Entry 6SGX (electron microscopy, 3.70 A resolution); this record covers chains B and C of the 5 polymer chains in the assembly.

# Chain B (and C)
Name: ESX-3 secretion system protein EccD3
From: Mycobacterium smegmatis (strain ATCC 700084 / mc(2)155)
Notes: chain C of this document is another copy of the same molecule, construct and numbering; everything in this record applies to it too
UniProt: A0QQ46 (ECCD3_MYCS2); numbering as in UniProt (aligned over 8-472)
Amino-acid sequence (465 residues; each row starts with the number of its first residue):
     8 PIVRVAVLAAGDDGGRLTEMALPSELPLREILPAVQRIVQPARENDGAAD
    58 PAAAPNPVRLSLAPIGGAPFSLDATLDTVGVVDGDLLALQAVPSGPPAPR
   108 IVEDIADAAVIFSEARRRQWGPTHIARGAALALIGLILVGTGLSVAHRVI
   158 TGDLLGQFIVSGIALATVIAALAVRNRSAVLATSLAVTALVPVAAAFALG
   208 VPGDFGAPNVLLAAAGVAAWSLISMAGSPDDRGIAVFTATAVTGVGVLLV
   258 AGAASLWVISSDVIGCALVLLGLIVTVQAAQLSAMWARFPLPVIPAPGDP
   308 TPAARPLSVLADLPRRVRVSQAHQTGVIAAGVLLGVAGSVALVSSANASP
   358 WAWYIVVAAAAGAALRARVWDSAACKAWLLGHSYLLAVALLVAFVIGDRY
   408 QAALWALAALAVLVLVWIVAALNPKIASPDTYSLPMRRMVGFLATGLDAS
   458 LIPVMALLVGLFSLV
Unresolved in the structure: 50-63, 295-315, 438-440, 472 (chain C: 17-20, 48-64, 212-213, 437-440)

# Chain B / chain C interface
Pairs across the interface (102):
  Leu15(B) with Ile112(C), hydrophobic
  Ala17(B) with Ala115(C), hydrophobic
  Gly21(B) with Ile112(C); Ala113(C)
  Gly22(B) with Asp111(C); Ile112(C), hydrogen bond (backbone-backbone)
  Arg23(B) with Val109(C); Asp111(C), salt bridge
  Leu24(B) with Val109(C); Glu110(C), hydrogen bond (backbone-backbone)
  Thr25(B) with Ile108(C); Val109(C)
  Glu26(B) with Arg107(C)
  Ala28(B) with Gly73(C)
  Pro30(B) with Ile72(C)
  Glu32(B) with Gly21(C); Gly22(C)
  Leu33(B) with Leu15(C), hydrophobic; Gly22(C)
  Glu37(B) with Leu93(C)
  Ile38(B) with Ile72(C), hydrophobic
  Ala41(B) with Ile72(C)
  Arg44(B) with Ile72(C), hydrogen bond (side chain-backbone)
  Ile45(B) with Gly73(C); Arg107(C)
  Ile72(B) with Ile118(C), hydrophobic; Phe119(C), hydrophobic; Ala122(C)
  Gly73(B) with Ala122(C); Arg123(C)
  Gly74(B) with Arg123(C)
  Ala95(B) with Phe119(C), hydrophobic
  Ile108(B) with Leu314(C), hydrophobic; Leu317(C)
  Val109(B) with Leu317(C); Leu320(C)
  Glu110(B) with Arg312(C), hydrogen bond (backbone-side chain); Leu317(C)
  Ile112(B) with Phe296(C), hydrophobic; Pro297(C); Leu320(C), hydrophobic
  Ala115(B) with Leu320(C), hydrophobic; Val324(C)
  Ala116(B) with Val324(C), hydrophobic
  Phe119(B) with Pro321(C); Arg325(C)
  Ser120(B) with Val324(C); Gln328(C), hydrogen bond
  Arg123(B) with Ala381(C)
  Arg125(B) with Asp378(C)
  Trp127(B) with Ala380(C); Lys383(C)
  Ile132(B) with Trp424(C), hydrophobic; Ala428(C); Ala434(C), hydrophobic
  Ala136(B) with Ala428(C), hydrophobic
  Ala139(B) with Tyr391(C), hydrogen bond (backbone-side chain); Val421(C)
  Leu140(B) with Val421(C), hydrophobic
  Gly142(B) with Tyr391(C)
  Leu143(B) with Tyr391(C), hydrogen bond (backbone-side chain); Val421(C), hydrophobic
  Val146(B) with Leu398(C), hydrophobic; Leu417(C), hydrophobic
  Gly147(B) with Leu414(C)
  Leu150(B) with Leu398(C), hydrophobic; Val402(C), hydrophobic; Ala410(C), hydrophobic; Leu414(C), hydrophobic
  Ala153(B) with Tyr407(C)
  His154(B) with Tyr407(C)
  Ile157(B) with Tyr407(C)
  Leu162(B) with Leu411(C), hydrophobic
  Ile166(B) with Leu411(C), hydrophobic
  Asp378(B) with Gln126(C)
  Ala380(B) with Trp127(C); His131(C)
  Lys383(B) with Trp127(C)
  Leu387(B) with Trp127(C), hydrophobic
  Tyr391(B) with Ala139(C), hydrogen bond (side chain-backbone); Gly142(C); Leu143(C), hydrogen bond (side chain-backbone)
  Leu398(B) with Val146(C), hydrophobic; Leu150(C), hydrophobic
  Val402(B) with Leu150(C), hydrophobic
  Tyr407(B) with Ala153(C); His154(C), hydrogen bond (backbone-side chain); Ile157(C)
  Ala410(B) with Leu150(C)
  Leu414(B) with Gly147(C); Leu150(C), hydrophobic
  Leu417(B) with Leu143(C), hydrophobic; Val146(C), hydrophobic
  Val421(B) with Ala139(C); Leu140(C); Leu143(C), hydrophobic
  Trp424(B) with Ala136(C)
  Ile425(B) with Leu140(C), hydrophobic
  Ala427(B) with Ile132(C)
  Ala428(B) with Ile132(C); Ala133(C), hydrophobic; Ala136(C), hydrophobic
Other interface residues (no listed pair), chain B (77 interface residues in all): Asp20, Gln97, Ala122, Pro129, His131, Ala133, Gly135, Leu138, Thr158, Ala384, Val395, Leu411, Ala418, Leu429, Pro431
Other interface residues (no listed pair), chain C (74 interface residues in all): Leu24, Pro71, Pro129, Gly135, Thr158, Arg184, Ala318, Ser379, Ala384, Leu387, Ala418, Ile425, Ala427, Pro431

# In short
77 residues of chain B face 74 of chain C across their interface; the contacts include 10 hydrogen bonds and 1
salt bridge. Polar contacts include Arg23(B)-Asp111(C), Arg44(B)-Ile72(C) and Glu110(B)-Arg312(C).
Both chains are ESX-3 secretion system protein EccD3 (Mycobacterium smegmatis (strain ATCC 700084 /
mc(2)155)). Entry 6SGX (Structure of protomer 1 of the ESX-3 core complex) was determined by electron
microscopy, deposited together with 6SGW, 6SGY and 6SGZ.
